PDB entry 2XN9 | X-ray diffraction, 2.30 A resolution | chains A and C of the 6 polymer chains in the assembly

Chain A:
Molecule: T cell receptor alpha chain C region
Source organism: Homo sapiens
Notes: fragment: extracellular domain, residues 1-95
Reference sequence: P01848 (TCA_HUMAN); residues 110-204 here correspond to UniProt positions 1-95 (UniProt number = residue number - 109)
Sequence (204 residues; each row starts with the number of its first residue):
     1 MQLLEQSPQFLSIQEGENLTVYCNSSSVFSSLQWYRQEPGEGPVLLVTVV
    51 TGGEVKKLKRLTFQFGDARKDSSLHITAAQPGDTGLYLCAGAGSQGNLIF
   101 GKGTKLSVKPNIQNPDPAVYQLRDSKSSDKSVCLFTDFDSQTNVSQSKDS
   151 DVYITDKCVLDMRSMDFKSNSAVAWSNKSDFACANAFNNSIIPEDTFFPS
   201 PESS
Unresolved in the structure: 1, 201-204
Sequence notes: engineered mutation Cys158 (Thr49 in P01848)
Disulfide bonds: Cys23-Cys89, Cys133-Cys183
What the authors report for this chain:
  - Na+ coordination through a water molecule: Thr51

Chain C:
Molecule: Enterotoxin H
Source organism: Staphylococcus aureus
Reference sequence: P0A0M0 (ETXH_STAAU); residues 1-217 here correspond to UniProt positions 25-241 (UniProt number = residue number + 24)
Sequence (217 residues; numbered 1 to 217; the number before each row is that of its first residue):
     1 EDLHDKSELTDLALANAYGQYNHPFIKENIKSDEISGEKDLIFRNQGDSG
    51 NDLRVKFATADLAQKFKNKNVDIYGASFYYKCEKISENISECLYGGTTLN
   101 SEKLAQERVIGANVWVDGIQKETELIRTNKKNVTLQELDIKIRKILSDKY
   151 KIYYKDSEISKGLIEFDMKTPRDYSFDIYDLKGENDYEIDKIYEDNKTLK
   201 SDDISHIDVNLYTKKKV
Unresolved in the structure: 216-217
Curated features (UniProtKB/Swiss-Prot):
  - binding site (Zn(2+)): Asp167, His206, Asp208
Disulfide bonds: Cys82-Cys92
Bound ions: Na+: His23, Ser77
What the authors report for this chain:
  - Na+ coordination: His23, Ser77

Interface between chain A and chain C:
Residue-residue contacts - 17 pairs, chain A then chain C:
  Val28(A) with Ala15(C), hydrophobic
  Val50(A) with His23(C)
  Thr51(A) with Gln20(C); Asp186(C)
  Gly52(A) with Tyr79(C); Tyr80(C)
  Gly53(A) with Tyr79(C)
  Glu54(A) with Tyr79(C)
  Val55(A) with Ile89(C)
  Lys56(A) with Ser49(C), hydrogen bond
  Asp67(A) with Tyr80(C)
  Ala68(A) with Leu12(C)
  Arg69(A) with Ala15(C); Asn16(C), hydrogen bond; Gly19(C)
  Ser94(A) with Tyr18(C)
  Gln95(A) with Tyr154(C)
Also at the interface, not in a pair above, chain A (14 interface residues in all): Lys57
Also at the interface, not in a pair above, chain C (17 interface residues in all): Asp11, Ser77, Phe78, Tyr153
From the paper, about this interface:
  - specific contacts: Lys56(A)-Ser49(C) (hydrogen bond), Arg69(A)-Asn16(C) (hydrogen bond), Tyr79(C)-Gly52(A), Tyr79(C)-Gly53(A), Tyr79(C)-Glu54(A), Tyr80(C)-Gly52(A) (backbone contact), Tyr80(C)-Asp67(A)
  - interface residues, chain A: Val28(A), Val55(A), Ser94(A)
  - interface residues, chain C: Ala17(C), Arg44(C), Gly75(C)

Overview:
14 residues of chain A face 17 of chain C across their interface; the contacts include 2 hydrogen bonds. Among
the polar pairs are Lys56(A)-Ser49(C) and Arg69(A)-Asn16(C). The paper describes hydrogen bonds between
Lys56(A) and Ser49(C) and Arg69(A) and Asn16(C); contacts between Tyr79(C) and Gly52(A), Tyr79(C) and Gly53(A)
and Tyr79(C) and Glu54(A) among others; a backbone contact between Tyr80(C) and Gly52(A). The paper reports
interface residues Val28(A), Val55(A) and Ala17(C) among others; Na+ coordination by His23(C) and Ser77(C).
Chain A is T cell receptor alpha chain C region (Homo sapiens) and chain C is Enterotoxin H (Staphylococcus
aureus); the structure, Crystal structure of the ternary complex between human T cell receptor, staphylococcal
enterotoxin H and human ..., was determined by X-ray diffraction together with 2XNA from the same study.
